PDB entry 7LGH | electron microscopy, 8.90 A resolution (very low resolution: no residue pairs are listed; an interface is given only as per-side residue counts) | chains F and V of the 22 polymer chains in the assembly

Chain F (and V):
Protein: Capsid protein
Organism: Escherichia phage Qbeta
Notes: chain V of this document is another copy of the same molecule, construct and numbering; everything in this record applies to it too
UniProt: P03615 (CAPSD_BPQBE); residues 0-132 here correspond to UniProt positions 1-133 (UniProt number = residue number + 1)
Amino-acid sequence (133 residues; each row starts with the number of its first residue; numbering starts at 0):
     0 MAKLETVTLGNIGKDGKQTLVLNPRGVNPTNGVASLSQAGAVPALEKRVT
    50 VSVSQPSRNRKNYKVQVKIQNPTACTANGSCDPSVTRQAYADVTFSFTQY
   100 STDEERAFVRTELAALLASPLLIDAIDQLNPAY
Disordered / not traced: 0
Curated features (UniProtKB/Swiss-Prot):
  - site: Tyr89 (RNA-binding)

Interface between chain F and chain V:
At this resolution (9 A) residue pairs are not listed: 13 residues of chain F and 11 of chain V lie at the interface.
Cross-chain cystine bridges: Cys80(F)-Cys74(V)

Overview:
The interface between chain F and chain V involves 13 residues on one side and 11 on the other.
Both chains are Capsid protein (Escherichia phage Qbeta). Entry 7LGH (Asymmetric unit for phage Qbeta small
prolate particle) was determined by electron microscopy (same publication as 7LGE, 7LGF, 7LGG and 7LHD).
